8JW0 - chains c and d of the 29 polymer chains in the assembly; structure by electron microscopy, 2.90 A resolution.

== Chain c ==
Protein: Photosystem I PsaC
From: Amphidinium carterae
Sequence (86 residues; numbered 1 to 86; the number before each row is that of its first residue):
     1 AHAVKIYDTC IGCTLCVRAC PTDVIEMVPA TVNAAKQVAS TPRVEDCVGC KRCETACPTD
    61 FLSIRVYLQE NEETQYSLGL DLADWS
Bound ions: 4Fe-4S cluster Fe site 1: Cys10, Cys13, Cys16, Cys57; 4Fe-4S cluster Fe site 2: Cys20, Cys47, Cys50, Cys53
Residues lining bound ligands:
  - 4Fe-4S cluster (SF4), molecule 1: Val4, Ala19, Cys20, Pro21, Thr22, Val24, Ile25, Asp46, Cys47, Val48, Gly49, Cys50, Lys51, Arg52, Cys53, Val66
  - 4Fe-4S cluster (SF4), molecule 2: Cys10, Ile11, Gly12, Cys13, Thr14, Leu15, Cys16, Met27, Ala39, Ala56, Cys57, Pro58, Thr59, Ser63, Ile64

== Chain d ==
Protein: Photosystem I PsaD
From: Amphidinium carterae
Sequence (257 residues; each row starts with the number of its first residue):
     1 AVPNTPKSSP DTLAGNRTEA SAVSRPYDKF NVNYPLSSPD QARTEVTTKE IPRPEDLVDS
    61 PKFPLFGGSA NGYMSKATRE RHAITWTAKE ETTFEMPTSG WAMMNKGENL CYFRKKEQCI
   121 ALCKQLRSMK INDVKIYRLS KDGTVTFLHP SDGVFPEKVN KGRVPVNFRP FTVCQNAKQG
   181 ELKFTEYWTK PYEADALTTL FVKARVAAYN DVVNLFPLPN PKLTSGPAEP TSVDYDALTK
   241 EAMEGQKKRI EAAMASV

== How chain c and chain d interact ==
Contacting residue pairs (109; chain c residue first):
  Ala3(c) - Tyr192(d)  hydrophobic
  Ala3(c) - Glu193(d)
  Val4(c) - Asn167(d)  hydrogen bond (backbone-side chain)
  Lys5(c) - Asn167(d)  hydrogen bond
  Lys5(c) - Arg169(d)
  Lys5(c) - Tyr192(d)
  Lys5(c) - Glu193(d)  salt bridge
  Ile6(c) - Asn167(d)  hydrogen bond (backbone-backbone)
  Ile6(c) - Phe168(d)
  Ile6(c) - Arg169(d)  hydrogen bond (backbone-backbone)
  Tyr7(c) - Phe168(d)
  Tyr7(c) - Arg169(d)
  Tyr7(c) - Phe171(d)
  Tyr7(c) - Thr172(d)
  Tyr7(c) - Val173(d)  hydrophobic
  Tyr7(c) - Asn176(d)  hydrogen bond
  Asp8(c) - Phe168(d)
  Asp8(c) - Arg169(d)
  Asp8(c) - Pro170(d)
  Asp8(c) - Phe171(d)  hydrogen bond (side chain-backbone)
  Thr9(c) - Thr172(d)
  Thr14(c) - Glu157(d)
  Val17(c) - Pro156(d)
  Val17(c) - Glu157(d)
  Arg18(c) - Lys124(d)
  Arg18(c) - Glu157(d)
  Cys20(c) - Ile120(d)
  Cys20(c) - Lys124(d)  hydrogen bond (backbone-side chain)
  Pro21(c) - Glu117(d)
  Pro21(c) - Ile120(d)
  Thr22(c) - Lys116(d)  hydrogen bond (backbone-side chain)
  Thr22(c) - Glu117(d)
  Thr22(c) - Ile120(d)
  Asp23(c) - Lys116(d)
  Asp23(c) - Ile120(d)
  Asp23(c) - His149(d)  salt bridge
  Asp23(c) - Pro156(d)
  Ile25(c) - Pro156(d)
  Glu26(c) - Arg163(d)  salt bridge
  Met27(c) - Pro156(d)  hydrogen bond (backbone-backbone)
  Met27(c) - Val159(d)
  Met27(c) - Asn160(d)
  Met27(c) - Arg163(d)  hydrogen bond (backbone-side chain)
  Val28(c) - Val159(d)
  Val28(c) - Arg163(d)
  Val28(c) - Val164(d)
  Val28(c) - Pro165(d)  hydrophobic
  Pro29(c) - Val159(d)
  Pro29(c) - Asn160(d)
  Pro29(c) - Arg163(d)
  Gln37(c) - Val159(d)
  Val38(c) - Phe168(d)  hydrophobic
  Ser40(c) - Pro165(d)
  Ser40(c) - Val166(d)
  Thr41(c) - Val166(d)  hydrogen bond (backbone-backbone)
  Thr41(c) - Asn167(d)  hydrogen bond
  Pro42(c) - Asn31(d)
  Pro42(c) - Tyr34(d)
  Pro42(c) - Leu36(d)
  Pro42(c) - Ser37(d)
  Pro42(c) - Val166(d)  hydrophobic
  Arg43(c) - Tyr34(d)
  Arg43(c) - Pro35(d)  hydrogen bond (side chain-backbone)
  Arg43(c) - Lys116(d)
  Arg43(c) - Ser151(d)  hydrogen bond
  Val44(c) - Asn167(d)
  Glu45(c) - Phe30(d)
  Glu45(c) - Asn31(d)  hydrogen bond (side chain-backbone)
  Glu45(c) - Tyr34(d)
  Asp46(c) - Tyr34(d)  hydrogen bond
  Asp46(c) - Lys116(d)  salt bridge
  Asp46(c) - Arg138(d)  salt bridge
  Phe61(c) - Val173(d)  hydrophobic
  Leu62(c) - Val173(d)
  Tyr67(c) - Asn176(d)
  Tyr67(c) - Tyr192(d)  hydrophobic
  Gln69(c) - Lys190(d)
  Gln69(c) - Tyr192(d)  hydrogen bond
  Glu72(c) - Tyr27(d)
  Glu73(c) - Arg25(d)
  Glu73(c) - Tyr27(d)  hydrogen bond (backbone-side chain)
  Thr74(c) - Asp28(d)
  Gln75(c) - Glu80(d)
  Gln75(c) - Arg114(d)  hydrogen bond
  Tyr76(c) - Phe30(d)  hydrophobic
  Tyr76(c) - Glu80(d)  hydrogen bond
  Tyr76(c) - Arg138(d)
  Gly79(c) - Lys115(d)
  Leu80(c) - Arg114(d)  hydrogen bond (backbone-side chain)
  Leu80(c) - Lys115(d)
  Asp81(c) - Arg114(d)
  Asp81(c) - Lys115(d)
  Asp81(c) - Gln118(d)
  Leu82(c) - Met74(d)  hydrophobic
  Leu82(c) - Thr78(d)
  Ala83(c) - Thr78(d)
  Ala83(c) - Arg114(d)  hydrogen bond (backbone-side chain)
  Asp84(c) - Arg17(d)  hydrogen bond (backbone-side chain)
  Asp84(c) - Thr78(d)
  Asp84(c) - Arg79(d)  hydrogen bond (side chain-backbone)
  Asp84(c) - Glu80(d)  hydrogen bond (side chain-backbone)
  Asp84(c) - Arg114(d)  salt bridge
  Trp85(c) - Arg17(d)
  Trp85(c) - Ser21(d)  hydrogen bond (backbone-side chain)
  Trp85(c) - Arg25(d)
  Ser86(c) - Arg17(d)
  Ser86(c) - Thr18(d)
  Ser86(c) - Arg79(d)  hydrogen bond (backbone-side chain)
  Ser86(c) - Glu80(d)
Interface residues without a listed pair, chain c (48 interface residues in all): Val48, Arg52, Asn71
Interface residues without a listed pair, chain d (49 interface residues in all): Lys29, Ala77, Lys141, Lys158

== In short ==
48 residues of chain c face 49 of chain d across their interface, with 27 hydrogen bonds and 6 salt bridges.
Polar pairs include Lys5(c)-Glu193(d), Asp23(c)-His149(d) and Glu26(c)-Arg163(d). Chain c binds 4Fe-4S
cluster. Cys10(c), Cys13(c), Cys16(c) and Cys57(c) form the 4Fe-4S cluster Fe site 1.
Chain c is Photosystem I PsaC and chain d is Photosystem I PsaD, both from Amphidinium carterae; the
structure, PSI-AcpPCI supercomplex from Amphidinium carterae, was determined by electron microscopy (same
publication as 8JZE and 8JZF).
